7ML3 - chains 4 and 6 of the 10 polymer chains in the assembly; structure by electron microscopy, 7.60 A resolution (low resolution: residue-level contacts below are approximate; hydrogen-bond / salt-bridge calls are withheld).

== Chain 4 ==
Name: General transcription and DNA repair factor IIH subunit TFB4
From: Saccharomyces cerevisiae
UniProtKB: A0A7I9C5C2 (A0A7I9C5C2_YEASX); residue numbers follow UniProt; this construct covers 1-338
Chain sequence (338 residues; row label = number of the first residue in the row; X marks 2 residues of unknown identity (built as UNK)):
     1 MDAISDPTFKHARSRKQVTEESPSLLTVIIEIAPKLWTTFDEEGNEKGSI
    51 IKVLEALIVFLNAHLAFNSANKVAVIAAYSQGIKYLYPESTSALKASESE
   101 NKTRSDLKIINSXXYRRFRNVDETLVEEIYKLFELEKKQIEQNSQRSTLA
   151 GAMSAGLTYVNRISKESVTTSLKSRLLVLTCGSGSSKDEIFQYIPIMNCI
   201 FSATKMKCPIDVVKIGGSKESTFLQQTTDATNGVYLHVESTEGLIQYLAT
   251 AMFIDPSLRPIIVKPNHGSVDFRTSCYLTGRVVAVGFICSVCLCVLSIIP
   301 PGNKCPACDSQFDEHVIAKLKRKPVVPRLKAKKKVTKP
Not modelled in the structure: 1-21, 95-112, 324-338
Sequence notes: conflict UNK_113 (Asp in A0A7I9C5C2), UNK_114 (Met in A0A7I9C5C2)
Metal / ion sites: Zn2+: Cys289, Cys292, Cys305, Cys308

== Chain 6 ==
Name: General transcription and DNA repair factor IIH
From: Saccharomyces cerevisiae
UniProtKB: A0A7I9FQL5 (A0A7I9FQL5_YEASX); residue numbers follow UniProt; this construct covers 1-461
Chain sequence (461 residues; row label = number of the first residue in the row; X marks 13 residues of unknown identity (built as UNK)):
     1 MAPVVISESEEDEDRVAITRRTKRQVHFDGEGDDRVDQQQQQHSSSHRDR
    51 DKHVQRKKKKRLSNRNLQGSNGGYAWEDEIKRSWDLVKVDDEGDMASLVA
   101 SIVEARKKRTAKKNITPYQRGIIRSLILTLDCSEAMLEKDLRPNRHAMII
   151 QYAIDFVHEFFDQNPISQMGIIIMRNGLAQLVSQVSGNPQDHIDALKSIR
   201 KQEPKGNPSLQNALEMARGLLLPVPAHCTREVLIVFGSLSTTDPGDIHQT
   251 IDSLVSEKIRVKVLGLSAQVAICKELCKATNYGDESFYKILLDETHLKEL
   301 FNEAVTPLPVNKINKGFTLVKMGFPTRIFEDTPTFCSCHSKLVYGGYFCP
   351 NCHSKVCSLPTVCPCCDLMLILSTHLARSYHHLMPLKTFAEVPTTEKFRS
   401 EDCFSCQSRFPXXXXXXXXXXXXXSRYRCEDCKQEFCVDCDVFIHEILHN
   451 CPGCESKPVIT
Not modelled in the structure: 1-106, 458-461
Sequence notes: conflict UNK_412 (Ile in A0A7I9FQL5), UNK_413 (Leu in A0A7I9FQL5), UNK_414 (Lys in A0A7I9FQL5), UNK_415 (Asn in A0A7I9FQL5), UNK_416 (His in A0A7I9FQL5), UNK_417 (Lys in A0A7I9FQL5), UNK_418 (Asn in A0A7I9FQL5), UNK_419 (Asp in A0A7I9FQL5), UNK_420 (Lys in A0A7I9FQL5), UNK_421 (Leu in A0A7I9FQL5), UNK_422 (Leu in A0A7I9FQL5), UNK_423 (Thr in A0A7I9FQL5), UNK_424 (Ser in A0A7I9FQL5)
Metal / ion sites: Zn2+ site 1: Cys336, Cys338, Cys357; Zn2+ site 2: Cys349, Cys352, Cys363; Zn2+ site 3: Cys403, Cys406, Cys437, Cys440; Zn2+ site 4: Cys429, Cys432, Cys451, Cys454

== How chain 4 and chain 6 interact ==
Pairs across the interface - 42 pairs, chain 4 then chain 6:
  Tyr85(4) with Phe404(6); Ser405(6); Cys406(6); Gln407(6)
  Pro88(4) with Gln407(6)
  Ser90(4) with Gln407(6)
  Thr91(4) with Arg409(6)
  Ala155(4) with Ser405(6)
  Thr158(4) with Ser405(6); Leu448(6)
  Asn161(4) with Phe443(6)
  Arg162(4) with Cys406(6)
  Lys165(4) with Phe443(6)
  Met197(4) with Ala377(6)
  Asn198(4) with Asn450(6)
  Phe201(4) with Thr374(6); Ala377(6); Arg378(6)
  Ser202(4) with Leu448(6)
  Asp271(4) with Leu372(6)
  Phe272(4) with Phe324(6); Thr326(6)
  Arg273(4) with Leu372(6); Ser373(6)
  Ala284(4) with Gly323(6); Phe324(6)
  Val285(4) with Met322(6); Gly323(6)
  Gly286(4) with Lys321(6); Met322(6); Gly323(6)
  Phe287(4) with Lys321(6)
  Ile288(4) with Leu319(6); Val320(6)
  Cys289(4) with Thr318(6); Leu319(6)
  Val291(4) with Gln119(6); Leu383(6)
  Leu293(4) with Leu376(6); Tyr380(6)
  Gln311(4) with Phe317(6)
  Phe312(4) with Phe317(6)
Other interface residues (no listed pair), chain 4 (36 interface residues in all): Ile83, Gly151, Ser154, Leu157, Tyr159, Tyr193, Lys205, Ser290, Cys292, Val295
Other interface residues (no listed pair), chain 6 (32 interface residues in all): Tyr118, Asp162, Pro325, Pro350, His449, Pro452

== In short ==
Chain 4 and chain 6 form an interface of 36 and 32 residues respectively. Cys289(4), Cys292(4), Cys305(4) and
Cys308(4) form the Zn2+ site. Cys336(6), Cys338(6) and Cys357(6) form the Zn2+ site 1.
Here chain 4 is General transcription and DNA repair factor IIH subunit TFB4 and chain 6 is General
transcription and DNA repair factor IIH, both from Saccharomyces cerevisiae. Entry 7ML3 (General transcription
factor TFIIH (weak binding)) was determined by electron microscopy (same publication as 7MEI, 7MK9, 7MKA,
7ML0, 7ML1, 7ML2 and 7ML4).
